9RBT - chain AAA; structure by X-ray diffraction, 1.18 A resolution.

# Chain AAA
Name: Lysozyme C
Source organism: Gallus gallus
Notes: EC 3.2.1.17
UniProt: P00698 (LYSC_CHICK); residues 1-129 here correspond to UniProt positions 19-147 (UniProt number = residue number + 18)
Amino-acid sequence (129 residues; each row starts with the number of its first residue):
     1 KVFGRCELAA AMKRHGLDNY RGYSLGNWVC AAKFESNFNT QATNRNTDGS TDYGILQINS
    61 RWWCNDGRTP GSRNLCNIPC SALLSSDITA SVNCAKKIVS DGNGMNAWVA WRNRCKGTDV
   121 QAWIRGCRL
Disulfide bonds: Cys6-Cys127, Cys30-Cys115, Cys64-Cys80, Cys76-Cys94
Ion coordination: Na+: Ser60, Cys64, Ser72, Arg73
Ligand contacts:
  - dioxovanadium(V) complex of malic acid (A1JFD; 2-[(4S)-1,1,6,6-tetrakis(oxidanyl)-3-oxidanylidene-2,5$l3,7-trioxa-1$l5,6$l4-divanadabicyclo[3.2.0]heptan-4-yl]ethanoic acid): Asn65, Asp66, Gly67, Arg68, Thr69, Pro70, Gly71, Ser72
  - decavanadate (DVT): Lys1, Phe3, Glu7, Ala10, Ala11, Arg14, His15, Ser86, Asp87, Ile88
UniProt features mapped onto this chain:
  - active site: Glu35, Asp52
  - binding site (substrate): Asp101
Reported in the primary citation:
  - binding site for decavanadate: Lys1, Glu7, Arg14, His15, Asp87, Ile88
  - conformationally variable residues (side-chain flip): Lys1, Glu7, Arg14, His15

# Overview
Ligands of chain AAA: decavanadate and dioxovanadium(V) complex of malic acid. Ser60, Cys64, Ser72 and Arg73
coordinate Na+. Curated annotation (UniProt) lists active-site residues Glu35 and Asp52 and substrate-binding
residue Asp101. From the paper: a binding site for decavanadate at Lys1, Glu7 and Arg14 among others;
conformational variability at Lys1, Glu7 and Arg14 among others.
Chain AAA is Lysozyme C (Gallus gallus); the structure, X-ray structure of decavanadate/lysozyme adduct
obtained when the protein is treated with Cs2[V(V)2O4(mal)2]2H2O (structure B), was determined by X-ray
diffraction together with 9RBG and 9RBV from the same study.
